PDB entry 8AGB | electron microscopy, 3.00 A resolution | chains A and D of the 8 polymer chains in the assembly

# Chain A
Molecule: Dolichyl-diphosphooligosaccharide--protein glycosyltransferase subunit STT3
Organism: Saccharomyces cerevisiae
Notes: EC 2.4.99.18
UniProtKB: P39007 (STT3_YEAST); numbering as in UniProt (aligned over 1-718)
Chain sequence (718 residues; each row starts with the number of its first residue):
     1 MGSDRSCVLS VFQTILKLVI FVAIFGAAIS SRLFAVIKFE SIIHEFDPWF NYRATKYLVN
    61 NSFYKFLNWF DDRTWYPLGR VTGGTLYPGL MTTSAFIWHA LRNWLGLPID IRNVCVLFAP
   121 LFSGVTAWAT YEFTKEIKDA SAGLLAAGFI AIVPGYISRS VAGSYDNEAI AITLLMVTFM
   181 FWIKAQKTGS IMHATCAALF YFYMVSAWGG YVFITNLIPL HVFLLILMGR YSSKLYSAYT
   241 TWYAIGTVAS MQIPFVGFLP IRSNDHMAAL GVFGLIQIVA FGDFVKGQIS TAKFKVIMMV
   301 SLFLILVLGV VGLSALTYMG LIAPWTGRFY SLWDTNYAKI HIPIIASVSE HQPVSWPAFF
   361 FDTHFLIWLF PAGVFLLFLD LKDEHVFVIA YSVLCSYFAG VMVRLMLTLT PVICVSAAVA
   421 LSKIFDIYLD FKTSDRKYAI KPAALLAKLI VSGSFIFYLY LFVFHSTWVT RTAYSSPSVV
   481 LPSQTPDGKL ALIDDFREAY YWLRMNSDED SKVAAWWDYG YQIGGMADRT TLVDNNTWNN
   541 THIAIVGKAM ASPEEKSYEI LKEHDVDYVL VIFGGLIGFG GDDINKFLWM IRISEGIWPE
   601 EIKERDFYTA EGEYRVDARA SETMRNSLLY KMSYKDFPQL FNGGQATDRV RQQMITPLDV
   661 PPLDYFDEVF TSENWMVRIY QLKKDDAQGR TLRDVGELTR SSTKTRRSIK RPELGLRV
Disordered / not traced: 1-6, 295-351, 433-439, 483-488
Covalently attached groups: glycan linked to Asn539
Metal / ion sites: Mn2+: Asp166 (together with ELU)
Small-molecule neighbours:
  - beta-D-mannopyranose / ELU / alpha-D-mannopyranose / N-acetylglucosamine / 2-acetamido-2-deoxy-alpha-D-glucopyranose: Asp47, Val81, Gly84, Thr85, Asp166, Asn167, Glu168, Trp208, Gly209, Gly210, Val212, Phe213, Asn216, Leu220, Phe255, Leu394, Phe398, Arg404, Leu405, Tyr521, Asn535, Asn536, Thr537, Trp538
  - palmitoyl-linoleoyl phosphatidylcholine (CPL; 1-palmitoyl-2-linoleoyl-sn-glycero-3-phosphocholine), molecule 1: Val22, Phe25, Gly26, Ile29, Ser30, Leu33, Ile37
  - palmitoyl-linoleoyl phosphatidylcholine (CPL), molecule 2: Ile29, Leu33, Val36, Ser41, Ile97, Leu101, Leu105, Leu107, Ile109, Arg112, Asn113, Val114, Leu117, Leu121
  - palmitoyl-linoleoyl phosphatidylcholine (CPL), molecule 3: Phe63, Tyr64, Leu67, Pro88, Thr92, Phe96, Leu199, Phe202, Tyr203, Ser206, Ala249, Gln252, Ile253, Pro254
  - palmitoyl-linoleoyl phosphatidylcholine (CPL), molecule 4: Leu105, Leu107, Ile109
  - phosphatidylethanolamine (PTY), molecule 1: Leu58, Ser62, Phe63, Thr92, Ala95, Phe96, His99
  - phosphatidylethanolamine (PTY), molecule 2: Leu220, Leu224, Leu227, Met228, Arg230, Phe378, Leu381, Ala390, Val393, Leu394
Curated features (UniProtKB/Swiss-Prot):
  - region: Trp516 to Asp518 (Interacts with target acceptor peptide in protein substrate)
  - motif: Glu45 to Asp47 (DXD motif 1), Asp166 to Glu168 (DXD motif 2), Ser347 to Glu350 (SVSE motif), Trp516 to Gly520 (WWDYG motif), Asp583 to Met590 (DK motif)
  - binding site (Mn(2+)): Asp47, Asp166, Glu168
  - binding site (dolichyl diphosphooligosaccharide): Arg404, Tyr521
  - site: Asp47 (Interacts with target acceptor peptide in protein substrate), Arg159 (Important for catalytic activity), Glu350 (Interacts with target acceptor peptide in protein substrate), Lys586 (Interacts with target acceptor peptide in protein substrate)
  - glycosylation (N-linked (GlcNAc...) asparagine): Asn60, Asn535, Asn539 (high mannose)
  - mutagenesis: Asp47 (D47A: Lethal; impairs the catalytic activity), Arg159 (R159A: Temperature sensitive and staurosporine sensitive), Ser160 (S160A: Temperature sensitive and staurosporine sensitive), Gly163 (G163R: Temperature sensitive and staurosporine sensitive), Ser164 (S164A: Temperature sensitive and staurosporine sensitive), Asp166 (D166A: Lethal; impairs the catalytic activity), Glu168 (E168Q: Lethal; impairs the catalytic activity), Trp208 (W208A: Lethal; abolishes interaction with OST1 and WBP1), Gly210 (G210D: Temperature sensitive and staurosporine sensitive), Glu350 (E350A: Lethal; impairs the catalytic activity), Val393 (V393I: Staurosporine sensitive), Arg404 (R404A: Lethal; abolishes interaction with OST1 and WBP1), 10 further mutagenesis entries in UniProt
What the authors report for this chain:
  - binding site for the ligand ELU: Trp208, Arg404
  - binding site for 2-acetamido-2-deoxy-alpha-D-glucopyranose: Tyr521, Asn536
  - binding site for N-acetylglucosamine: Thr537

# Chain D
Molecule: Dolichyl-diphosphooligosaccharide--protein glycosyltransferase subunit OST2
Organism: Saccharomyces cerevisiae
UniProtKB: P46964 (OST2_YEAST); numbering as in UniProt (aligned over 1-130)
Chain sequence (130 residues; row label = number of the first residue in the row):
     1 MAKAPKANTP KVTSTSSAVL TDFQETFKTS KRAYFAQIEK YPKLKLIDTF CFFLVLLGVI
    61 QCTFIILIRD NFPFNAFLAG FIICVGQFVL LMSLRLQLCN SFPGISKNRA FAEFIVASLI
   121 LHFVCLHFIN
Disordered / not traced: 1-20
Small-molecule neighbours: palmitoyl-linoleoyl phosphatidylcholine (CPL; 1-palmitoyl-2-linoleoyl-sn-glycero-3-phosphocholine): Ile120, Phe123, Val124, His127, Asn130
Curated features (UniProtKB/Swiss-Prot):
  - mutagenesis: Ser16 (S16P: In OST2-3; ts; reduced activity), Glu25 (E25G: In OST2-3; ts; reduced activity), Lys31 (K31M: In OST2-1; ts; reduced activity), Asp48 (D48V: In OST2-2; ts; reduced activity), Gln61 (Q61R: In OST2-3; ts; reduced activity), Cys62 (C62S: In OST2-1; ts; reduced activity), Arg69 (R69C: In OST2-6; ts; reduced activity), Gly80 (G80E: In OST2-1; ts; reduced activity), Gly86 (G86R: In OST2-4; ts; reduced activity), Ala112 (A112S: In OST2-6; ts; reduced activity), Glu113 (E113K: In OST2-6; ts; reduced activity; E113V: In OST2-5; ts; reduced activity), Leu119 (L119S: In OST2-2; ts; reduced activity), 2 further mutagenesis entries in UniProt
What the authors report for this chain:
  - binding site for alpha-D-glucopyranose: Asn75

# How chain A and chain D interact
Residue-residue contacts - 39 pairs, chain A then chain D:
  Thr188(A) - Ile105(D)
  Gly189(A) - Gln97(D)
  Gly189(A) - Phe102(D)
  Ser190(A) - Ile105(D)
  Ser190(A) - Glu113(D)  hydrogen bond
  Ile191(A) - Ser93(D)
  Ile191(A) - Gln97(D)
  Ile191(A) - Glu113(D)  hydrogen bond (backbone-side chain)
  Ile191(A) - Ala117(D)  hydrophobic
  Met192(A) - Glu113(D)
  Met192(A) - Val116(D)  hydrophobic
  Thr195(A) - Ala117(D)
  Thr195(A) - Ile120(D)
  Ser233(A) - Leu96(D)
  Ser233(A) - Phe102(D)
  Lys234(A) - Phe102(D)
  Lys234(A) - Pro103(D)
  Tyr236(A) - Met92(D)
  Tyr236(A) - Leu96(D)  hydrophobic
  Ser237(A) - Ser93(D)
  Thr240(A) - Ser93(D)
  Ala244(A) - Val89(D)  hydrophobic
  Ile245(A) - Ala117(D)
  Val248(A) - Ile82(D)  hydrophobic
  Val248(A) - Val124(D)
  Met251(A) - Leu78(D)  hydrophobic
  Met251(A) - Ile82(D)  hydrophobic
  Gln252(A) - His127(D)  hydrogen bond
  Gln252(A) - Phe128(D)
  Phe258(A) - Phe74(D)  hydrophobic
  Phe258(A) - Leu78(D)  hydrophobic
  Arg262(A) - Phe74(D)
  Phe273(A) - Val89(D)  hydrophobic
  Gln277(A) - Val89(D)
  Gln288(A) - Ala33(D)
  Ile289(A) - Thr26(D)
  Lys293(A) - Asp22(D)  hydrogen bond (side chain-backbone)
  Lys293(A) - Glu25(D)  salt bridge
  Lys293(A) - Thr26(D)
Interface residues without a listed pair, chain A (28 interface residues in all): His193, Leu199, Thr241, Ala249, Ile261
Interface residues without a listed pair, chain D (29 interface residues in all): Asn75, Val85, Gly86, Leu90, Arg109, Leu121, Cys125

# Overview
28 residues of chain A and 29 residues of chain D are in contact, with 4 hydrogen bonds and 1 salt bridge.
Polar contacts include Lys293(A)-Glu25(D), Ser190(A)-Glu113(D) and Ile191(A)-Glu113(D). From the paper: a
binding site for the ligand ELU at Trp208(A) and Arg404(A); a binding site for
2-acetamido-2-deoxy-alpha-D-glucopyranose at Tyr521(A) and Asn536(A).
Chain A is Dolichyl-diphosphooligosaccharide--protein glycosyltransferase subunit STT3 and chain D is
Dolichyl-diphosphooligosaccharide--protein glycosyltransferase subunit OST2, both from Saccharomyces
cerevisiae; the structure, Structure of yeast oligosaccharylransferase complex with lipid-linked
oligosaccharide bound, was determined by electron microscopy together with 8AGC and 8AGE from the same study.
